3HOE - chain A; structure by X-ray diffraction, 2.30 A resolution.

Chain A:
Name: TbpB
From: Actinobacillus pleuropneumoniae
UniProt: Q44124 (Q44124_ACTPL); residues 37-289 here correspond to UniProt positions 56-308 (UniProt number = residue number + 19)
Chain sequence (255 residues; numbered 35 to 289; the number before each row is that of its first residue):
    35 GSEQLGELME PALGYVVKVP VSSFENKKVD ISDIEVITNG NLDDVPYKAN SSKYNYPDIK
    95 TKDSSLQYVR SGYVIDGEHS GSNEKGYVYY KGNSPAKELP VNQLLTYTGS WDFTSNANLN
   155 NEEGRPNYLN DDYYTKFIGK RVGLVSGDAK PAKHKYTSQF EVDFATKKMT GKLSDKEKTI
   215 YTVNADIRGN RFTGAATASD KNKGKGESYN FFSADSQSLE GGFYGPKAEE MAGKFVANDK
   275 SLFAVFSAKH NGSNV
Disordered / not traced: 35-43, 286-289
Differences from the reference sequence: expression tag (35-36)
Reported in the primary citation:
  - mutagenesis - F171A: abolished binding to pTf
  - mutagenesis - A83E, N84R, S86E: unchanged binding to pTf

Overview:
The paper reports that F171A abolishes binding to pTf; A83E, N84R and S86E leave binding to pTf unchanged.
Chain A is TbpB (Actinobacillus pleuropneumoniae); the structure, Crystal Structure of Surface Lipoprotein,
was determined by X-ray diffraction together with 3HOL from the same study.
